7QT2 - chains A and B; structure by X-ray diffraction, 1.92 A resolution.

# Chain A
Name: Antibody heavy chain
From: Mus musculus
Notes: antibody fragment or engineered binder
Amino-acid sequence (221 residues; row label = number of the first residue in the row):
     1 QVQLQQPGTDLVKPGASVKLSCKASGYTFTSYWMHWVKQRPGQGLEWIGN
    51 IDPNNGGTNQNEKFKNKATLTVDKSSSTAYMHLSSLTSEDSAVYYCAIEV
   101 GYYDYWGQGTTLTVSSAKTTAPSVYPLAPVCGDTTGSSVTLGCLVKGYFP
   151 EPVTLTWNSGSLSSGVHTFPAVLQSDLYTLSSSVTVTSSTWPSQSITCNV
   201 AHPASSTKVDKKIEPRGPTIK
Unresolved in the structure: 132-136, 217-221
Cystine bridges: C22-C96, C143-C198
Small-molecule neighbours: 7V7 (N-phenyl-N-[1-(2-phenylethyl)piperidin-4-yl]propanamide): H35, V37, W47, A97, I98, E99, G101, Y102, D104, Y105, W106

# Chain B
Name: Antibody light chain
From: Mus musculus
Notes: antibody fragment or engineered binder
Amino-acid sequence (214 residues; row label = number of the first residue in the row):
     1 DIVMTQSQKFMSTSVGDRVSVTCKASQNVGTNVAWYQQKPGQSPKALIYS
    51 ASYRYSGVPDRFTGSGSGTDFTLTISDVQSEDLTEYFCEQYNSYPYTFGG
   101 GTKLEIKRADAAPTVSIFPPSSEQLTSGGASVVCFLNNFYPKDINVKWKI
   151 DGSERQNGVLNSWTDQDSKDSTYSMSSTLTLTKDEYERHNSYTCEATHKT
   201 STSPIVKSFNRNEC
Unresolved in the structure: 214
Cystine bridges: C23-C88, C134-C194
Small-molecule neighbours: 7V7 (N-phenyl-N-[1-(2-phenylethyl)piperidin-4-yl]propanamide): Y36, Y49, Y55, E89, Y91, Y96, F98

# Chain A / chain B interface
Pairs across the interface (71):
  H35(A) with Y96(B)
  Q39(A) with Q38(B), hydrogen bond
  G44(A) with F87(B)
  L45(A) with F87(B), hydrophobic; F98(B)
  W47(A) with Y94(B), hydrophobic; P95(B), hydrophobic; Y96(B); F98(B)
  N50(A) with Y94(B), hydrogen bond
  N59(A) with Y94(B), hydrogen bond
  N61(A) with P95(B)
  E62(A) with D1(B); P95(B)
  Y95(A) with Q38(B); Q42(B), hydrogen bond (side chain-backbone); S43(B)
  E99(A) with Y55(B), hydrogen bond
  Y102(A) with Y55(B); S56(B), hydrogen bond (backbone-side chain)
  Y103(A) with S56(B)
  D104(A) with K45(B); A46(B), hydrogen bond (side chain-backbone)
  W106(A) with Y36(B), hydrophobic; S43(B); P44(B), hydrogen bond (side chain-backbone)
  G107(A) with S43(B), hydrogen bond (backbone-side chain)
  Q108(A) with S43(B)
  Y125(A) with S121(B); E123(B); Q124(B); S127(B)
  P126(A) with S121(B); E123(B)
  L127(A) with F118(B); V133(B), hydrophobic
  A128(A) with F118(B)
  P129(A) with F118(B)
  V130(A) with I117(B); P119(B); F209(B), hydrophobic
  C131(A) with E213(B)
  T140(A) with S116(B); F118(B)
  G142(A) with F135(B)
  L144(A) with S131(B)
  K146(A) with Q124(B); S131(B)
  H167(A) with N137(B); N138(B), hydrogen bond; S174(B), hydrogen bond
  F169(A) with F135(B), hydrophobic; N137(B); S162(B); T164(B); S174(B); M175(B); S176(B)
  P170(A) with S162(B), hydrogen bond (backbone-side chain); W163(B)
  V172(A) with L160(B), hydrophobic; N161(B)
  Q174(A) with L160(B)
  S181(A) with F135(B); S176(B), hydrogen bond
  S182(A) with F135(B)
  S183(A) with F135(B); N137(B), hydrogen bond
  R216(A) with P119(B), hydrogen bond (side chain-backbone); P120(B), hydrogen bond (side chain-backbone); S121(B)
Other interface residues (no listed pair), chain A (41 interface residues in all): E46, L141, S164, T168
Other interface residues (no listed pair), chain B (43 interface residues in all): Y49, D167, K169, T180

# Summary
41 residues of chain A face 43 of chain B across their interface, with 16 hydrogen bonds. Among the polar
pairs are Q39(A)-Q38(B), N50(A)-Y94(B) and N59(A)-Y94(B). Compound 7V7 is bound between chain A and chain B.
Here chain A is Antibody heavy chain and chain B is Antibody light chain, both from Mus musculus. Entry 7QT2
(Antibody FenAb208 - fentanyl complex) was determined by X-ray diffraction, deposited together with 7QT0, 7QT3
and 7QT4.
